PDB entry 7B5F | electron microscopy, 2.90 A resolution | chains A and B of the 6 polymer chains in the assembly

Chain A:
Molecule: Echovirus 18 viral protein 1
Source organism: Echovirus E18
Notes: EC 3.4.22.29, 3.6.1.15, 3.4.22.28, 2.7.7.48
UniProt: Q8V635 (Q8V635_9ENTO); residues 1-287 here correspond to UniProt positions 569-855 (UniProt number = residue number + 568)
Sequence (287 residues; each row starts with the number of its first residue):
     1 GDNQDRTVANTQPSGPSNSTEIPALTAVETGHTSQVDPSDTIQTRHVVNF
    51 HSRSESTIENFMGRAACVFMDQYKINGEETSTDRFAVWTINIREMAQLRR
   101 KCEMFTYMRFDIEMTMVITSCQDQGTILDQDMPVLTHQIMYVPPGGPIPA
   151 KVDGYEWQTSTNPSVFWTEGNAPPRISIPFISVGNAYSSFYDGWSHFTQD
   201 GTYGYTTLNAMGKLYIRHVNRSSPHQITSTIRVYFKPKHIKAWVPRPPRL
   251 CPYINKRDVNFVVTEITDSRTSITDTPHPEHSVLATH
Disordered / not traced: 1-6, 125-130, 282-287

Chain B:
Molecule: Echovirus 18 viral protein 2
Source organism: Echovirus E18
Notes: EC 3.4.22.29, 3.6.1.15, 3.4.22.28, 2.7.7.48
UniProt: Q8V635 (Q8V635_9ENTO); residues 1-260 here correspond to UniProt positions 70-329 (UniProt number = residue number + 69)
Sequence (260 residues; each row starts with the number of its first residue):
     1 SPSAEECGYSDRVRSMTLGNSTITTQESANVVVGYGEWPSYLSDREATAE
    51 DQPTQPDVATCRFYTLESVQWEKTSPGWWWKFPEALKNMGLFGQNMHYHY
   101 LGRAGYTIHVQCNASKFHQGCLLVVCVPEAEMGCADTDTTFPATELTTED
   151 TPHVFTSDSITGKKVQAAVCNAGMGVGVGNLTIFPHQWINLRTNNSATIV
   201 IPYINSVPMDNMFRHYNFTLMIIPFAPLNFTDGATAYVPITVTIAPMYAE
   251 YNGLRLASTQ
Disordered / not traced: 1-10, 149

Interface between chain A and chain B:
Contacting residue pairs (109):
  V28(A) - W188(B)
  E29(A) - A29(B)
  E29(A) - Q187(B)
  E29(A) - W188(B)  hydrogen bond (backbone-backbone)
  E29(A) - N190(B)  hydrogen bond
  E29(A) - T193(B)  hydrogen bond
  E29(A) - N194(B)
  T30(A) - A29(B)
  T30(A) - N30(B)
  T30(A) - V32(B)
  T30(A) - Q187(B)  hydrogen bond (backbone-side chain)
  G31(A) - H186(B)
  G31(A) - Q187(B)
  T106(A) - E129(B)
  Y107(A) - E129(B)  hydrogen bond
  Y107(A) - I204(B)  hydrophobic
  Y107(A) - N205(B)
  Y107(A) - S206(B)
  G184(A) - S206(B)
  G184(A) - V207(B)
  N185(A) - S206(B)  hydrogen bond (backbone-backbone)
  N185(A) - V207(B)
  N185(A) - P208(B)
  A186(A) - S206(B)
  S188(A) - S206(B)  hydrogen bond
  F190(A) - E129(B)
  F190(A) - E131(B)
  Y191(A) - E129(B)
  Y191(A) - E131(B)  hydrogen bond (backbone-side chain)
  Y191(A) - R214(B)
  Y191(A) - H215(B)
  D192(A) - K81(B)  salt bridge
  D192(A) - E129(B)  hydrogen bond (backbone-side chain)
  D192(A) - A130(B)
  D192(A) - E131(B)
  D192(A) - H215(B)
  D192(A) - Y216(B)  hydrogen bond (backbone-backbone)
  D192(A) - T219(B)
  G193(A) - R214(B)
  W194(A) - F141(B)
  W194(A) - P142(B)
  W194(A) - A143(B)  hydrophobic
  W194(A) - L146(B)  hydrophobic
  W194(A) - R214(B)  hydrogen bond (backbone-backbone)
  W194(A) - Y216(B)  hydrogen bond
  S195(A) - R214(B)  hydrogen bond (backbone-side chain)
  H196(A) - R214(B)
  F197(A) - Y100(B)  hydrophobic
  F197(A) - N211(B)
  F197(A) - R214(B)
  F197(A) - Q260(B)  hydrogen bond (backbone-side chain)
  T198(A) - Q260(B)
  Q199(A) - E84(B)  hydrogen bond
  Q199(A) - A143(B)
  Q199(A) - T147(B)
  Q199(A) - F213(B)
  Q199(A) - Y216(B)  hydrogen bond
  Q199(A) - Q260(B)
  Y203(A) - E131(B)
  Y203(A) - M132(B)  hydrogen bond (side chain-backbone)
  Y203(A) - F141(B)  hydrophobic
  Y203(A) - L146(B)  hydrophobic
  G204(A) - E131(B)
  Y205(A) - E131(B)  hydrogen bond (backbone-side chain)
  V244(A) - Y35(B)
  V244(A) - P128(B)  hydrophobic
  V244(A) - I204(B)  hydrophobic
  P245(A) - I183(B)
  P245(A) - F184(B)
  R246(A) - P128(B)  hydrogen bond (side chain-backbone)
  R246(A) - E129(B)  hydrogen bond (side chain-backbone)
  R246(A) - M174(B)
  R246(A) - I183(B)
  R246(A) - F184(B)
  P247(A) - V176(B)
  P247(A) - N180(B)
  P247(A) - I183(B)
  P247(A) - F184(B)
  P248(A) - V176(B)
  R249(A) - G175(B)
  L250(A) - N171(B)
  L250(A) - G175(B)  hydrogen bond (backbone-backbone)
  L250(A) - V176(B)
  L250(A) - G177(B)
  C251(A) - N171(B)  hydrogen bond
  C251(A) - G175(B)  hydrogen bond (backbone-backbone)
  N255(A) - T137(B)  hydrogen bond (side chain-backbone)
  R257(A) - D138(B)  hydrogen bond (side chain-backbone)
  V259(A) - E131(B)
  V259(A) - G133(B)
  V259(A) - M174(B)
  N260(A) - G133(B)
  N260(A) - C134(B)  hydrogen bond (side chain-backbone)
  N260(A) - D136(B)
  N260(A) - T137(B)  hydrogen bond (side chain-backbone)
  N260(A) - T139(B)  hydrogen bond (side chain-backbone)
  F261(A) - T137(B)
  F261(A) - Q166(B)
  F261(A) - N171(B)
  F261(A) - G173(B)
  F261(A) - M174(B)
  F261(A) - G175(B)
  V263(A) - S159(B)
  V263(A) - Q166(B)
  V263(A) - A168(B)  hydrophobic
  V263(A) - C170(B)  hydrophobic
  V263(A) - N171(B)
  T264(A) - C170(B)
  T264(A) - N171(B)  hydrogen bond (backbone-side chain)
Interface residues without a listed pair, chain A (41 interface residues in all): I254, V262, I266
Interface residues without a listed pair, chain B (57 interface residues in all): V127, L181, D210

Summary:
41 residues of chain A and 57 residues of chain B are in contact; the contacts include 29 hydrogen bonds and 1
salt bridge. Among the polar pairs are D192(A)-K81(B), E29(A)-N190(B) and E29(A)-T193(B).
Here chain A is Echovirus 18 viral protein 1 and chain B is Echovirus 18 viral protein 2, both from Echovirus
E18. Entry 7B5F (Structure of echovirus 18 in complex with neonatal Fc receptor) was determined by electron
microscopy.
